Entry 5FGF (X-ray diffraction, 2.60 A resolution); this record covers chains M and b of the 28 polymer chains in the assembly.

Chain M:
Molecule: Proteasome subunit beta type-7
From: Saccharomyces cerevisiae (strain ATCC 204508 / S288c)
Notes: EC 3.4.25.1
Reference sequence: P30657 (PSB7_YEAST); residues -12 to 233 here correspond to UniProt positions 21-266 (UniProt number = residue number + 33)
Chain sequence (246 residues; row label = number of the first residue in the row; numbers below 1 keep their minus sign (Thr-12 is residue -12)):
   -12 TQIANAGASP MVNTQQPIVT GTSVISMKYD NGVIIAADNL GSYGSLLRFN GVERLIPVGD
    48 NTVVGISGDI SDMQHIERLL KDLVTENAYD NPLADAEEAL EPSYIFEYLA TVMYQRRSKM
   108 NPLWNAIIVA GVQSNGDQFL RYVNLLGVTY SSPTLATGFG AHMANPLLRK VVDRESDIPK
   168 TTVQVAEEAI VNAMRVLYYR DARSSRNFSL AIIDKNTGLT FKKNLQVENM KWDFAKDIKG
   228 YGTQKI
Not modelled in the structure: -12 to 0

Chain b:
Molecule: Proteasome subunit beta type-1
From: Saccharomyces cerevisiae (strain ATCC 204508 / S288c)
Notes: EC 3.4.25.1
Reference sequence: P38624 (PSB1_YEAST); residues 1-196 here correspond to UniProt positions 20-215 (UniProt number = residue number + 19)
Chain sequence (196 residues; row label = number of the first residue in the row):
     1 TSIMAVTFKD GVILGADSRT TTGAYIANRV TDKLTRVHDK IWCCRSGSAA DTQAIADIVQ
    61 YHLELYTSQY GTPSTETAAS VFKELCYENK DNLTAGIIVA GYDDKNKGEV YTIPLGGSVH
   121 KLPYAIAGSG STFIYGYCDK NFRENMSKEE TVDFIKHSLS QAIKWDGSSG GVIRMVVLTA
   181 AGVERLIFYP DEYEQL
Covalently attached groups: CARFILZOMIB, bound form (3BV) linked to Thr1
Metal / ion sites: Mg2+: Ile163, Asp166, Ser169
Ligand contacts: CARFILZOMIB, bound form (3BV; N-{(2S)-2-[(morpholin-4-ylacetyl)amino]-4-phenylbutanoyl}-L-leucyl-N-[(2R,3S,4S)-1,3-dihydroxy-2,6-dimethylheptan-4-yl]-L-phenylalaninamide): Arg19, Thr20, Thr21, Thr22, Gly23, Ala27, Lys33, Arg45, Ser46, Gly47, Ser48, Ala49, Asp51, Thr52, Thr94, Gly128, Ser129, Ser168
UniProt features mapped onto this chain:
  - active site: Thr1 (Nucleophile)
From the paper describing this entry:
  - catalytic residues: Lys33 (proposed by the authors, not directly observed)

Chain M / chain b interface:
Residue-residue contacts (60):
  Ser32(M) - Trp165(b)
  Ser32(M) - Asp166(b)
  Ser32(M) - Gly167(b)  hydrogen bond (backbone-backbone)
  Leu33(M) - Phe133(b)  hydrophobic
  Leu33(M) - Trp165(b)
  Leu34(M) - Lys164(b)
  Leu34(M) - Trp165(b)  hydrogen bond (backbone-backbone)
  Leu34(M) - Gly167(b)
  Arg35(M) - Trp165(b)
  Phe146(M) - Ala24(b)  hydrophobic
  Phe146(M) - Tyr25(b)
  Tyr185(M) - Glu194(b)  hydrogen bond
  Tyr186(M) - Ile26(b)
  Tyr186(M) - Arg29(b)
  Arg187(M) - Ala24(b)
  Arg187(M) - Tyr25(b)
  Arg187(M) - Ile26(b)  hydrogen bond (backbone-backbone)
  Arg187(M) - Ala27(b)  hydrogen bond (side chain-backbone)
  Arg187(M) - Arg29(b)
  Asp188(M) - Ala24(b)
  Asp188(M) - Ile26(b)
  Ala189(M) - Arg19(b)
  Ala189(M) - Ala24(b)  hydrogen bond (backbone-backbone)
  Ala189(M) - Ile26(b)
  Ala189(M) - Gly167(b)
  Arg190(M) - Ala24(b)
  Arg190(M) - Gly167(b)
  Arg193(M) - Asp191(b)  salt bridge
  Arg193(M) - Glu194(b)  salt bridge
  Lys218(M) - Arg29(b)  hydrogen bond (backbone-side chain)
  Trp219(M) - Arg29(b)
  Trp219(M) - Gly171(b)
  Trp219(M) - Val172(b)  hydrophobic
  Trp219(M) - Tyr189(b)
  Trp219(M) - Pro190(b)
  Asp220(M) - Tyr189(b)
  Phe221(M) - Arg29(b)
  Phe221(M) - Val30(b)  hydrophobic
  Ala222(M) - Val30(b)  hydrophobic
  Ala222(M) - Arg174(b)  hydrogen bond (backbone-side chain)
  Ala222(M) - Ile187(b)  hydrophobic
  Lys223(M) - Ile187(b)
  Lys223(M) - Tyr189(b)
  Ile225(M) - Val30(b)  hydrophobic
  Ile225(M) - Arg174(b)
  Lys226(M) - Asp32(b)
  Gly227(M) - Asp32(b)  hydrogen bond (backbone-side chain)
  Tyr228(M) - Thr35(b)
  Tyr228(M) - Arg45(b)
  Tyr228(M) - Gln53(b)  hydrogen bond (side chain-backbone)
  Tyr228(M) - Ala56(b)
  Tyr228(M) - Asp57(b)  hydrogen bond
  Gln231(M) - Asp32(b)
  Gln231(M) - Leu34(b)
  Gln231(M) - Thr35(b)
  Gln231(M) - Arg36(b)  hydrogen bond (side chain-backbone)
  Gln231(M) - Trp42(b)
  Gln231(M) - Arg185(b)
  Ile233(M) - Trp42(b)
  Ile233(M) - Arg185(b)  hydrogen bond (backbone-side chain)
Also at the interface, not in a pair above, chain M (27 interface residues in all): Asn37, Met150, Met217
Also at the interface, not in a pair above, chain b (34 interface residues in all): Thr21, Asn28, Ile163, Ser168

In short:
27 residues of chain M face 34 of chain b across their interface; the contacts include 13 hydrogen bonds and 2
salt bridges. Among the polar pairs are Arg193(M)-Asp191(b), Arg193(M)-Glu194(b) and Tyr185(M)-Glu194(b).
Covalently linked CARFILZOMIB, bound form: at Thr1(b). From UniProt: active-site residue Thr1(b) on chain b.
From the paper: the catalytic residue Lys33(b).
Here chain M is Proteasome subunit beta type-7 and chain b is Proteasome subunit beta type-1, both from
Saccharomyces cerevisiae (strain ATCC 204508 / S288c). Entry 5FGF (Yeast 20S proteasome beta5-H(-2)A-T1A-K81R
triple mutant in complex with Carfilzomib) was determined by X-ray diffraction (same publication as 5CZ4,
5CZ5, 5CZ6, 5CZ7, 5CZ8, 5CZ9 and 16 further entries).
